Entry 5LKM (X-ray diffraction, 3.50 A resolution); this record covers chains A and B of the 3 polymer chains in the assembly.

Chain A (and B):
Protein: DNA repair protein RadA
From: Streptococcus pneumoniae
Notes: chain B of this document is another copy of the same molecule, construct and numbering; everything in this record applies to it too
UniProt: A0A0T7K9X0 (A0A0T7K9X0_STREE); residues 22-452 here correspond to UniProt positions 2-432 (UniProt number = residue number - 20)
Amino-acid sequence (452 residues; row label = number of the first residue in the row):
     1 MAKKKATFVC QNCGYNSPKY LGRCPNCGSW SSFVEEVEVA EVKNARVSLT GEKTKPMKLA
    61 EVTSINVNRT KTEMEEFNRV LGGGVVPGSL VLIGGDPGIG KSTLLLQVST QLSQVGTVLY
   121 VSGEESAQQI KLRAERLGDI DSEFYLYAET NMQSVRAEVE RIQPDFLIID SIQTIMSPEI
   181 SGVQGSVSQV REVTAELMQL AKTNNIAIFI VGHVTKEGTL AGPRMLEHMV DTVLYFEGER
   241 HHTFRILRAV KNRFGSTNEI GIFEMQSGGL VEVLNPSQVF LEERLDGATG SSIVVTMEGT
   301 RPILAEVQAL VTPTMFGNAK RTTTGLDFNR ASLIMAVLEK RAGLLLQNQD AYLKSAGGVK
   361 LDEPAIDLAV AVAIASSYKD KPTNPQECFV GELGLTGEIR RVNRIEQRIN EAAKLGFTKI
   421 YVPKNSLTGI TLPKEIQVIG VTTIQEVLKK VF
Unresolved in the structure: 1-52, 180-185, 219-222 (chain B: 1-53, 64-67, 113-118, 138-141, 147-150, 174-184, 214-232, 239-243)
Differences from the reference sequence: initiating methionine (1); expression tag (2-21); conflict Leu432 (Pro412 in A0A0T7K9X0)
Metal / ion sites: Mg2+: Ser102 (together with thymidine-5'-diphosphate)
Ligand contacts: thymidine-5'-diphosphate (TYD): Asp96, Pro97, Gly98, Ile99, Gly100, Lys101, Ser102, Thr103, Arg133, Arg136, Leu137, His213, Met265, Ser267, Gly268
What the authors report for this chain:
  - binding site for thymidine-5'-diphosphate: Met265
  - self-association interface (contacts with another copy of this molecule): Lys53 to Ile65
  - catalytic residues: Lys251, Arg253 (proposed by the authors, not directly observed)
  - mutagenesis - K101A, K251A, R253A: decreased catalytic activity on ssDNA
  - mutagenesis - K101A, K251A, R253A: abolished catalytic activity
  - mutagenesis - C27A, K101A: unchanged binding to ssDNA
  - mutagenesis - K251A, R253A: decreased binding to ssDNA
  - mutagenesis - C27A, K101A, K251A, R253A: unchanged expression
  - mutagenesis - C27A: decreased binding to RecA
  - mutagenesis - C27A: unchanged catalytic activity

Interface between chain A and chain B:
Pairs across the interface (75):
  Leu119(A) - Pro56(B)  hydrophobic
  Glu124(A) - Lys251(B)  salt bridge
  Ser126(A) - Arg253(B)  hydrogen bond (side chain-backbone)
  Ala127(A) - Val62(B)
  Gln128(A) - Val62(B)
  Gln128(A) - Thr63(B)  hydrogen bond (side chain-backbone)
  Gln129(A) - Asn252(B)  hydrogen bond (side chain-backbone)
  Gln129(A) - Gly255(B)  hydrogen bond (side chain-backbone)
  Lys131(A) - Leu59(B)  hydrogen bond (side chain-backbone)
  Lys131(A) - Val62(B)  hydrogen bond (side chain-backbone)
  Ala134(A) - Leu59(B)  hydrophobic
  Ile140(A) - Leu59(B)  hydrophobic
  Ile140(A) - Ala60(B)
  Asp141(A) - Lys58(B)
  Ser142(A) - Lys58(B)  hydrogen bond (backbone-side chain)
  Glu143(A) - Lys58(B)
  Phe144(A) - Lys58(B)
  Phe144(A) - Leu59(B)  hydrogen bond (backbone-backbone)
  Tyr145(A) - Met57(B)
  Tyr145(A) - Lys58(B)
  Leu146(A) - Pro56(B)
  Leu146(A) - Met57(B)  hydrogen bond (backbone-backbone)
  Leu146(A) - Leu59(B)  hydrophobic
  Tyr147(A) - Thr54(B)
  Tyr147(A) - Lys55(B)
  Tyr147(A) - Pro56(B)
  Glu158(A) - Pro56(B)
  Arg161(A) - Lys55(B)
  Arg161(A) - Pro56(B)
  Arg240(A) - Asp362(B)  hydrogen bond (side chain-backbone)
  Arg240(A) - Pro364(B)
  Arg240(A) - Asn403(B)
  Thr243(A) - Arg401(B)
  Thr243(A) - Val402(B)
  Gln266(A) - Thr428(B)
  Gln266(A) - Gly429(B)
  Ser267(A) - Glu406(B)
  Ser267(A) - Gly429(B)  hydrogen bond (side chain-backbone)
  Ser267(A) - Ile430(B)
  Ser267(A) - Thr431(B)
  Val279(A) - Arg401(B)
  Glu283(A) - Glu398(B)
  Glu283(A) - Arg400(B)
  Glu283(A) - Arg401(B)  salt bridge
  Glu283(A) - Asn425(B)  hydrogen bond
  Leu285(A) - Glu398(B)
  Thr289(A) - Thr396(B)
  Glu306(A) - Arg400(B)  salt bridge
  Gln308(A) - Gly394(B)
  Gln308(A) - Leu395(B)
  Gln308(A) - Glu398(B)  hydrogen bond
  Ala309(A) - Leu395(B)
  Leu310(A) - Arg341(B)
  Leu310(A) - Leu395(B)
  Thr312(A) - Lys340(B)  hydrogen bond
  Met315(A) - Gln347(B)
  Phe316(A) - Asn318(B)
  Phe316(A) - Gln347(B)
  Thr322(A) - Asn329(B)
  Thr322(A) - Leu333(B)
  Thr323(A) - Asn329(B)
  Thr324(A) - Asn329(B)
  Thr324(A) - Leu333(B)
  Tyr352(A) - Leu333(B)  hydrophobic
  Tyr352(A) - Ala336(B)
  Tyr352(A) - Leu395(B)
  Leu353(A) - Leu333(B)
  Lys354(A) - Leu333(B)
  Lys354(A) - Asp367(B)  salt bridge
  Lys354(A) - Glu392(B)  salt bridge
  Lys354(A) - Leu393(B)  hydrogen bond (side chain-backbone)
  Ala356(A) - Glu392(B)
  Ala356(A) - Arg400(B)
  Gly357(A) - Pro364(B)
  Gly357(A) - Glu392(B)  hydrogen bond (backbone-side chain)
Also at the interface, not in a pair above, chain A (47 interface residues in all): Ile130, Ala148, Glu282, Val311, Pro313, Gly358
Also at the interface, not in a pair above, chain B (45 interface residues in all): Ser256, Arg330, Ser332, Val337, Glu363, Thr443

Overview:
The interface between chain A and chain B involves 47 residues on one side and 45 on the other, with 16
hydrogen bonds and 5 salt bridges. Polar pairs include Glu124(A)-Lys251(B), Glu283(A)-Arg401(B) and
Glu306(A)-Arg400(B). From the paper: catalytic residues Lys251(A) and Arg253(A); K101A, K251A and R253A of
chain A reduce catalytic activity on ssDNA.
Chain A and chain B are both DNA repair protein RadA (Streptococcus pneumoniae); the structure, RadA bound to
dTDP, was determined by X-ray diffraction (same publication as 5LKQ).
